Entry 6P1Q (X-ray diffraction, 1.90 A resolution); this record covers chains A and T of the 4 polymer chains in the assembly.

Chain A:
Molecule: DNA-directed DNA/RNA polymerase mu
Source organism: Homo sapiens
Notes: EC 2.7.7.7
UniProtKB: Q9NP87 (DPOLM_HUMAN); numbering as in UniProt; present here: 134-397, 410-494
Amino-acid sequence (354 residues; each row starts with the number of its first residue; note: 12 numbers in that range are skipped by the numbering (no residue carries them; nothing is unmodelled there)):
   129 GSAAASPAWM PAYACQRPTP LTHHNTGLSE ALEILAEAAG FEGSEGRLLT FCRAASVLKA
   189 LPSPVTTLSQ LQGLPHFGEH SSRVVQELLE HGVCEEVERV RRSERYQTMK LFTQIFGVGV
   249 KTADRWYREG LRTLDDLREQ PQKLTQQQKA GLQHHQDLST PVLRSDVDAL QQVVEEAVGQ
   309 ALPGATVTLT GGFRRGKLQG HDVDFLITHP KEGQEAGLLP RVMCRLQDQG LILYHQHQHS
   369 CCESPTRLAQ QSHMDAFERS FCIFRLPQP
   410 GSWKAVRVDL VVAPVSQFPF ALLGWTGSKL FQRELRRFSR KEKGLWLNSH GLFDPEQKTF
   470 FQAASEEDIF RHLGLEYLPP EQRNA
Not modelled in the structure: 129-136, 365-383
Construct notes: expression tag (129-133); linker (410)
Metal / ion sites: Na+: Thr241, Ile243, Val246 (shared with 1 residue of chain P); Mg2+ site 1: Asp330, Asp332, Asp418 (shared with 2 residues of chain P); Mg2+ site 2: Asp330, Asp332 (together with pyrophosphate) (shared with 1 residue of chain P)
Residues lining bound ligands: pyrophosphate (PPV): Gly319, Gly320, Arg323, Lys325, Gly328, His329, Asp330, Asp332

Chain T:
Molecule: 9-nt DNA strand
Sequence (9 nucleotides; each row starts with the number of its first residue):
     1 CGGCGTACG
Modified positions: 8OG (8-oxo-2'-deoxy-guanosine-5'-monophosphate) at position 5

How chain A and chain T interact:
Contacting residue pairs - 22 pairs, chain A then chain T:
  Gly174(A) - DC4(T)  base contact
  Leu177(A) - DC4(T)  phosphate contact
  Leu177(A) - 8OG_5(T)  phosphate contact
  Phe385(A) - DG9(T)  phosphate contact
  Glu386(A) - DC8(T)  sugar contact
  Glu386(A) - DG9(T)  hydrogen bond to the phosphate
  Arg387(A) - DA7(T)  hydrogen bond to the base
  Arg387(A) - DC8(T)  hydrogen bond to the sugar
  Arg387(A) - DG9(T)  hydrogen bond to the phosphate
  Phe389(A) - DG9(T)  sugar contact
  Gln441(A) - 8OG_5(T)  base contact
  Arg442(A) - 8OG_5(T)  salt bridge to the phosphate
  Arg445(A) - 8OG_5(T)  base contact
  Arg445(A) - DT6(T)  hydrogen bond to the base
  Arg446(A) - DC4(T)  sugar contact
  Arg446(A) - 8OG_5(T)  sugar contact
  Arg449(A) - DT6(T)  salt bridge to the phosphate
  Leu456(A) - DT6(T)  sugar contact
  Asn457(A) - DT6(T)  phosphate contact
  Asn457(A) - DA7(T)  hydrogen bond to the phosphate
  His459(A) - DA7(T)  hydrogen bond to the phosphate
  His459(A) - DC8(T)  salt bridge to the phosphate
Also at the interface, not in a pair above, chain A (17 interface residues in all): Arg181, Gln364, Lys438

Overview:
The interface between chain A and chain T involves 17 residues on one side and 6 on the other; the contacts
include 7 hydrogen bonds and 3 salt bridges. Polar contacts include Arg387(A)-DA7(T), Arg445(A)-DT6(T) and
Arg387(A)-DC8(T). Chain A binds pyrophosphate.
Chain A is DNA-directed DNA/RNA polymerase mu (Homo sapiens) and chain T is a 9-nt DNA strand; the structure,
Post-catalytic nicked complex of human DNA Polymerase Mu with 1-nt gapped substrate containing template 8OG
and ..., was determined by X-ray diffraction (same publication as 6P1M, 6P1N, 6P1O, 6P1P, 6P1R, 6P1S and 4
further entries).
